1D2O - chains A and B; structure by X-ray diffraction, 2.00 A resolution.

# Chain A (and B)
Name: Collagen adhesin
From: Staphylococcus aureus
Notes: fragment: single b repeat unit; chain B of this document is another copy of the same molecule, construct and numbering; everything in this record applies to it too
UniProtKB: Q53654 (CNA_STAAU); residues 535-721 here correspond to UniProt positions 533-719 (UniProt number = residue number - 2)
Sequence (187 residues; each row starts with the number of its first residue):
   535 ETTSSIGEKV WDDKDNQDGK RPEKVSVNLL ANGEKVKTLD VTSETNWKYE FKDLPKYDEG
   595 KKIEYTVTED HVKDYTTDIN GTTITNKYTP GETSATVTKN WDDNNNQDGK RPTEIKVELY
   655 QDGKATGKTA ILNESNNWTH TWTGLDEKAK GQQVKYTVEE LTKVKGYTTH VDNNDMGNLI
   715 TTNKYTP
Construct notes: conflict Ser539 (Ile537 in Q53654), Ile540 (Ser538 in Q53654), Thr715 (Val713 in Q53654)
Swiss-Prot annotation at these positions:
  - site: Glu603 (Autocatalyzes isopeptide 541-618 formation), Glu694 (Autocatalyzes isopeptide 631-715 formation)
  - cross-link (Isoaspartyl lysine isopeptide (Lys-Asn)): Lys543 to Asn620, Lys633 to Asn717

# How chain A and chain B interact
Contacting residue pairs (19):
  Gln551(A) - Ile665(B)
  Asp552(A) - Lys650(B)  salt bridge
  Asp552(A) - Ile665(B)
  Pro624(A) - Gly661(B)
  Pro624(A) - Lys662(B)
  Pro624(A) - Thr663(B)
  Gly625(A) - Thr660(B)
  Gly625(A) - Gly661(B)  hydrogen bond (backbone-backbone)
  Gly625(A) - Lys662(B)
  Asp680(A) - Lys662(B)  salt bridge
  Lys682(A) - Ala659(B)
  Lys682(A) - Thr660(B)
  Ala683(A) - Gln655(B)
  Lys684(A) - Gln655(B)
  Lys684(A) - Asp656(B)  salt bridge
  Lys684(A) - Lys658(B)  hydrogen bond (backbone-side chain)
  Lys684(A) - Ala683(B)
  Gly685(A) - Lys658(B)
  Gln686(A) - Lys658(B)
Interface residues without a listed pair, chain A (12 interface residues in all): Tyr622, Glu626
Interface residues without a listed pair, chain B (14 interface residues in all): Thr677, Gly678, Asp680

# Overview
The interface between chain A and chain B involves 12 residues on one side and 14 on the other; the contacts
include 2 hydrogen bonds and 3 salt bridges. Polar pairs include Asp552(A)-Lys650(B), Asp680(A)-Lys662(B) and
Lys684(A)-Asp656(B).
Chain A and chain B are both Collagen adhesin (Staphylococcus aureus); the structure, Crystal structure of a
single B repeat unit (B1) of collagen binding surface protein (cna) of ..., was determined by X-ray
diffraction, deposited together with 1D2P.
